4C2B - chains A and B; structure by X-ray diffraction, 2.80 A resolution.

# Chain A
Molecule: Von willebrand factor
Source organism: Homo sapiens
Notes: fragment: 1264-1468
UniProtKB: P04275 (VWF_HUMAN); residue numbers follow UniProt; this construct covers 1264-1471
Sequence (215 residues; each row starts with the number of its first residue):
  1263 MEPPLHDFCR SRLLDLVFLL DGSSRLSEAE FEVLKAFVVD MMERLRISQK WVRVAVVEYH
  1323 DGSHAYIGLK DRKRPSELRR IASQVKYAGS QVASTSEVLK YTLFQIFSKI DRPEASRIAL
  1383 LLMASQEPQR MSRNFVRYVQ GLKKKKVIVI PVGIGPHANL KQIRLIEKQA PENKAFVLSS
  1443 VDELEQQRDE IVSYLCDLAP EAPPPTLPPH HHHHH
Disordered / not traced: 1263-1266, 1466-1477
Disulfide bonds: Cys1271-Cys1458
Sequence notes: expression tag (1263, 1472-1477); engineered mutation Cys1271 (Tyr in P04275), Arg1272 (Cys in P04275); variant Ala1381 (Thr in P04275)
UniProt features mapped onto this chain:
  - glycosylation: Thr1468 (O-linked (GalNAc...) threonine)
  - natural variant: Pro1266 (P1266L: In VWD2), His1268 (H1268D: In VWD2), Arg1272 (C1272R: In VWD2; this construct carries the variant), Arg1306 (R1306W: In VWD2), Arg1308 (R1308C: In VWD2), Trp1313 (W1313C: In VWD2), Val1314 (V1314L: In VWD2), Val1316 (V1316M: In VWD2), Val1318 (V1318L: In VWD2), Gly1324 (G1324S: In VWD2), Arg1341 (R1341Q: In VWD2), Arg1374 (R1374C: In VWD2; R1374H: In VWD2), 3 further natural variant entries in UniProt
Reported in the primary citation:
  - conformationally variable residues (loop rearrangement): Gln1311

# Chain B
Molecule: Platelet glycoprotein ib alpha chain
Source organism: Homo sapiens
UniProtKB: P07359 (GP1BA_HUMAN); residues 1-290 here correspond to UniProt positions 17-306 (UniProt number = residue number + 16)
Sequence (291 residues; numbered 1 to 291; the number before each row is that of its first residue):
     1 HPICEVSKVA SHLEVNCDKR RLTALPPDLP KDTTILHLSE NLLYTFSLAT LMPYTRLTQL
    61 NLDRCELTKL QVDGTLPVLG TLDLSHNQLQ SLPLLGQTLP ALTVLDVSFN RLTSLPLGAL
   121 RGLGELQELY LKGNELKTLP PGLLTPTPKL EKLSLANNRL TELPAGLLNG LENLDTLLLQ
   181 ENSLYTIPKG FFGSHLLPFA FLHGNPWLCN CEILYFRRWL QDNAENVYVW KQVVDVKAVT
   241 SNVASVQCDN SDKFPVYKYP GKGCPTLGDE GDTDLYDYYP EEDTEGDKVR G
Disordered / not traced: 1, 266-291
Disulfide bonds: Cys4-Cys17, Cys209-Cys248, Cys211-Cys264
Sequence notes: expression tag (291); engineered mutation Arg21 (Asn37 in P07359), Arg159 (Asn175 in P07359), Val233 (Gly249 in P07359), Val239 (Met255 in P07359)
Reported in the primary citation:
  - contacts within the chain: Lys132-Trp230 (cation-pi contact)
  - disease-associated variants - G233V/M239V (25-fold): increased binding to Von willebrand factor (chain A)

# Interface between chain A and chain B
Pairs across the interface (33; chain A residue first):
  Lys1312(A) - Ser7(B)
  Asp1323(A) - Thr240(B)
  Gly1324(A) - Val239(B)
  Gly1324(A) - Thr240(B)
  Ser1325(A) - Ala238(B)
  Ser1325(A) - Val239(B)  hydrogen bond (backbone-backbone)
  His1326(A) - Lys237(B)
  His1326(A) - Ala238(B)
  Ala1327(A) - Val236(B)
  Ala1327(A) - Lys237(B)  hydrogen bond (backbone-backbone)
  Tyr1328(A) - Val236(B)  hydrophobic
  Arg1334(A) - Asp18(B)  salt bridge
  Arg1334(A) - His37(B)  hydrogen bond
  Arg1334(A) - Ser39(B)
  Lys1335(A) - Asp235(B)  salt bridge
  Glu1359(A) - Tyr228(B)  hydrogen bond
  Glu1359(A) - Ser241(B)
  Lys1362(A) - Pro198(B)  hydrogen bond (side chain-backbone)
  Lys1362(A) - Phe199(B)
  Lys1362(A) - Glu225(B)
  Lys1362(A) - Asn226(B)  hydrogen bond
  Lys1362(A) - Tyr228(B)  hydrogen bond
  Tyr1363(A) - Val239(B)  hydrophobic
  Phe1366(A) - Lys152(B)  hydrogen bond (backbone-side chain)
  Phe1366(A) - Asp175(B)
  Phe1366(A) - Phe199(B)  hydrophobic
  Gln1367(A) - Lys152(B)  hydrogen bond
  Gln1367(A) - Thr176(B)  hydrogen bond
  Gln1367(A) - Phe199(B)
  Ser1370(A) - Glu128(B)
  Ser1370(A) - Lys152(B)
  Lys1371(A) - Val104(B)
  Lys1371(A) - Glu128(B)  salt bridge
Interface residues without a listed pair, chain A (17 interface residues in all): Glu1376
Interface residues without a listed pair, chain B (27 interface residues in all): Val9, Ala10, His12, Asn16, Gln127, Glu151

# Summary
Chain A and chain B form an interface of 17 and 27 residues respectively, with 10 hydrogen bonds and 3 salt
bridges. Among the polar pairs are Arg1334(A)-Asp18(B), Lys1335(A)-Asp235(B) and Lys1371(A)-Glu128(B). The
paper reports that G233V/M239V of chain B increase binding to Von willebrand factor (chain A); conformational
variability at Gln1311(A).
Chain A is Von willebrand factor and chain B is Platelet glycoprotein ib alpha chain, both from Homo sapiens;
the structure, Crystal Structure of High-Affinity von Willebrand Factor A1 domain with Disulfide Mutation in
Complex with High ..., was determined by X-ray diffraction (same publication as 4C29 and 4C2A).
